Entry 9LJ8 (electron microscopy, 3.80 A resolution); this record covers chains a and d of the 30 polymer chains in the assembly.

== Chain a (and d) ==
Protein: Tail tube protein
From: Escherichia phage Mu
Notes: chain d of this document is another copy of the same molecule, construct and numbering; everything in this record applies to it too
Reference sequence: P79679 (TUBE_BPMU); residues 1-118 here = UniProt positions 1-118
Amino-acid sequence (118 residues; row label = number of the first residue in the row):
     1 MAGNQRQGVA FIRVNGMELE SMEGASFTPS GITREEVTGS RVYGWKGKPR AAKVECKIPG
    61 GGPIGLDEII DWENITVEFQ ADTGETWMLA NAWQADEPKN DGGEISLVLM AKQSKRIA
Unresolved in the structure: 1-2

== Interface between chain a and chain d ==
Pairs across the interface - 8 pairs, chain a then chain d:
  Tyr43(a) - Asn4(d)
  Tyr43(a) - Arg6(d)
  Gly44(a) - Asn4(d)
  Trp45(a) - Asn4(d)  hydrogen bond (side chain-backbone)
  Trp45(a) - Gln5(d)
  Trp45(a) - Arg6(d)  hydrogen bond (backbone-backbone)
  Lys46(a) - Arg6(d)
  Lys46(a) - Gly8(d)
Also at the interface, not in a pair above, chain a (7 interface residues in all): Val37, Gly47, Pro49
Also at the interface, not in a pair above, chain d (5 interface residues in all): Val9

== Overview ==
7 residues of chain a and 5 residues of chain d are in contact, with 2 hydrogen bonds. Among the polar pairs
are Trp45(a)-Asn4(d) and Trp45(a)-Arg6(d).
Both chains are Tail tube protein (Escherichia phage Mu). Entry 9LJ8 (Tail structure of bacteriophage Mu in
contracted state) was determined by electron microscopy (same publication as 9JOD, 9KHX, 9KHY, 9KI1 and 9KNU).
